5I3U - chains A and B of the 3 polymer chains in the assembly; structure by X-ray diffraction, 3.00 A resolution.

== Chain A ==
Protein: HIV-1 reverse transcriptase P66 subunit
From: Human immunodeficiency virus type 1 group M subtype B (isolate BH10)
Notes: EC 2.7.7.49
UniProt: P03366 (POL_HV1B1); residues 1-555 here correspond to UniProt positions 600-1154 (UniProt number = residue number + 599)
Amino-acid sequence (555 residues; numbered 1 to 555; the number before each row is that of its first residue):
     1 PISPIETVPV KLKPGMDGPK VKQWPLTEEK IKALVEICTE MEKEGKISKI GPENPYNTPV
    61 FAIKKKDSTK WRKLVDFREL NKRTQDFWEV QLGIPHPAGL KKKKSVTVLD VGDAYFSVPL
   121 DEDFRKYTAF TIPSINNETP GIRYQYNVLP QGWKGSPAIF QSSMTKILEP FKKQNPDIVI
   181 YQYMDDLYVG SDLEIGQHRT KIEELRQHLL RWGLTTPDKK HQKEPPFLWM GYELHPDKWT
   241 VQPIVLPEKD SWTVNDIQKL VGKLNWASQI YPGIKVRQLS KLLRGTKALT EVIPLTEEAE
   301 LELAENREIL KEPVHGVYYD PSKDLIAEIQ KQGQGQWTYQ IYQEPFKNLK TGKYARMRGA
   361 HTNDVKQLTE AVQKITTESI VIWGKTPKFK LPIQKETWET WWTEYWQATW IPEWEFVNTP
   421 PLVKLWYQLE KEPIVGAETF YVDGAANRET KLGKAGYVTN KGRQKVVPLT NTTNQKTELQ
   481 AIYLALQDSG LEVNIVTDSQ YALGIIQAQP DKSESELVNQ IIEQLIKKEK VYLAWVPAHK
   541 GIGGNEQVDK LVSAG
Disordered / not traced: 1-3, 554-555
Construct notes: engineered mutation Ser280 (Cys879 in P03366)
UniProt features mapped onto this chain:
  - region: Phe227 to His235 (RT 'primer grip')
  - motif: Trp398 to Trp414 (Tryptophan repeat motif)
  - binding site (Mg(2+)): Asp110, Asp185, Asp186, Asp443, Glu478, Asp498, Asp549
  - site: Trp401 (Essential for RT p66/p51 heterodimerization), Trp414 (Essential for RT p66/p51 heterodimerization), Phe440, Tyr441 (Cleavage)
Ion coordination: Mg2+: Asp443, Asp549
Reported in the primary citation:
  - catalytic residues: Asp110, Asp185, Asp186
  - binding site for the 39-nt DNA strand: Asp185

== Chain B ==
Protein: HIV-1 reverse transcriptase P51 subunit
From: Human immunodeficiency virus type 1 group M subtype B (isolate BH10)
Notes: EC 2.7.7.49
UniProt: P03366 (POL_HV1B1); residues 1-428 here correspond to UniProt positions 600-1027 (UniProt number = residue number + 599)
Amino-acid sequence (444 residues; row label = number of the first residue in the row; numbers below 1 keep their minus sign (Met-15 is residue -15)):
   -15 MAHHHHHHAL EVLFQGPISP IETVPVKLKP GMDGPKVKQW PLTEEKIKAL VEICTEMEKE
    45 GKISKIGPEN PYNTPVFAIK KKDSTKWRKL VDFRELNKRT QDFWEVQLGI PHPAGLKKKK
   105 SVTVLDVGDA YFSVPLDEDF RKYTAFTIPS INNETPGIRY QYNVLPQGWK GSPAIFQSSM
   165 TKILEPFKKQ NPDIVIYQYM DDLYVGSDLE IGQHRTKIEE LRQHLLRWGL TTPDKKHQKE
   225 PPFLWMGYEL HPDKWTVQPI VLPEKDSWTV NDIQKLVGKL NWASQIYPGI KVRQLSKLLR
   285 GTKALTEVIP LTEEAELELA ENREILKEPV HGVYYDPSKD LIAEIQKQGQ GQWTYQIYQE
   345 PFKNLKTGKY ARMRGAHTND VKQLTEAVQK ITTESIVIWG KTPKFKLPIQ KETWETWWTE
   405 YWQATWIPEW EFVNTPPLVK LWYQ
Disordered / not traced: -15 to 3, 217-225
Construct notes: initiating methionine (-15); expression tag (-14 to 0); engineered mutation Ser280 (Cys879 in P03366)
UniProt features mapped onto this chain:
  - region: Phe227 to His235 (RT 'primer grip')
  - motif: Trp398 to Trp414 (Tryptophan repeat motif)
  - binding site (Mg(2+)): Asp110, Asp185, Asp186
  - site (Essential for RT p66/p51 heterodimerization): Trp401, Trp414

== Chain A / chain B interface ==
Residue-residue contacts - 126 pairs, chain A then chain B:
  Val8(A) with Glu53(B)
  Pro9(A) with Glu53(B)
  Gln85(A) with Glu53(B), hydrogen bond (side chain-backbone)
  Asp86(A) with Lys20(B), salt bridge; Pro55(B)
  Phe87(A) with Pro52(B); Glu53(B)
  Trp88(A) with Lys20(B); Val21(B); Lys22(B); Pro52(B), hydrogen bond (backbone-backbone); Asn54(B); Pro55(B); Asn57(B); Thr131(B); Arg143(B)
  Val90(A) with Pro140(B); Gly141(B), hydrogen bond (backbone-backbone); Arg143(B)
  Gln91(A) with Pro140(B)
  Leu92(A) with Pro133(B), hydrophobic; Asn137(B)
  Gly93(A) with Asn137(B), hydrogen bond (backbone-side chain)
  Ile94(A) with Asn137(B)
  Pro95(A) with Asn136(B); Asn137(B)
  His96(A) with Asn136(B), hydrogen bond (backbone-side chain)
  Gly99(A) with Asn136(B)
  Leu100(A) with Asn136(B)
  Ala158(A) with Pro52(B)
  Gln161(A) with Pro140(B)
  Ser162(A) with Pro52(B)
  Thr165(A) with Pro140(B); Ile142(B)
  Lys166(A) with Ile50(B)
  Lys172(A) with Glu138(B), salt bridge; Thr139(B)
  Val179(A) with Glu138(B)
  Ile180(A) with Glu138(B)
  Tyr181(A) with Asn136(B), hydrogen bond; Glu138(B)
  Gln182(A) with Glu138(B), hydrogen bond (backbone-backbone); Pro140(B)
  Arg356(A) with Glu396(B), salt bridge
  Arg358(A) with Gln394(B); Glu396(B), salt bridge
  Gln373(A) with Glu396(B); Thr397(B), hydrogen bond; Thr400(B)
  Thr376(A) with Trp401(B)
  Ile380(A) with Leu26(B); Thr27(B)
  Val381(A) with Pro25(B), hydrophobic; Asn136(B), hydrogen bond (backbone-backbone); Asn137(B)
  Ile382(A) with Ile135(B); Asn136(B)
  Trp383(A) with Ile135(B)
  Gly384(A) with Thr27(B); Glu28(B), hydrogen bond (backbone-backbone)
  Trp402(A) with Lys331(B), hydrogen bond (backbone-side chain); His361(B); Thr362(B); Asp364(B)
  Tyr405(A) with Lys331(B), hydrogen bond (backbone-side chain); Asn418(B)
  Trp406(A) with Lys331(B); Asn418(B), hydrogen bond; Pro420(B), hydrophobic; Pro421(B)
  Gln407(A) with Lys331(B), hydrogen bond (backbone-side chain); Pro392(B); Ile393(B), hydrogen bond (side chain-backbone); Gln394(B), hydrogen bond; Val417(B); Asn418(B)
  Ala408(A) with Asp364(B); Pro392(B), hydrogen bond (backbone-backbone); Ile393(B)
  Thr409(A) with Asp364(B), hydrogen bond (backbone-side chain)
  Trp410(A) with Thr362(B), hydrogen bond (side chain-backbone); Asn363(B); Val365(B), hydrophobic; Trp401(B), hydrophobic; Tyr405(B)
  Pro412(A) with Trp401(B), hydrophobic
  Pro433(A) with Asn255(B); Leu289(B), hydrophobic
  Ile434(A) with Thr290(B)
  Val435(A) with Thr290(B)
  Thr439(A) with Ala288(B); Leu289(B), hydrogen bond (side chain-backbone)
  Tyr441(A) with Gln258(B), hydrogen bond; Thr286(B); Lys287(B), hydrogen bond (side chain-backbone); Leu289(B)
  Thr459(A) with Thr286(B)
  Asn460(A) with Thr286(B); Lys287(B); Ala288(B)
  Asn494(A) with Leu289(B)
  Val496(A) with Leu289(B), hydrophobic
  Gln500(A) with Leu422(B)
  Leu503(A) with Leu422(B), hydrophobic
  Gly504(A) with Pro420(B)
  Gln507(A) with Leu422(B)
  Tyr532(A) with Asn255(B), hydrogen bond; Lys259(B); Leu289(B), hydrophobic
  Ala534(A) with Lys259(B)
  Trp535(A) with Val423(B), hydrophobic
  Val536(A) with Gln258(B)
  Pro537(A) with Gly262(B); Asn265(B)
  Lys540(A) with Asn265(B); Ser280(B), hydrogen bond (backbone-side chain)
  Gly541(A) with Ser280(B)
  Ile542(A) with Val261(B), hydrophobic; Leu283(B)
  Gly543(A) with Leu283(B), hydrogen bond (backbone-backbone); Arg284(B); Gly285(B)
  Gly544(A) with Gly285(B); Thr286(B)
  Gln547(A) with Arg284(B), hydrogen bond (side chain-backbone); Thr286(B)
Interface residues without a listed pair, chain A (71 interface residues in all): Ile159, Thr377, Thr386, Thr403, Val458
Interface residues without a listed pair, chain B (66 interface residues in all): Gly51, Tyr56, Val254, Gly333, Trp337, Leu368, Thr419

== In short ==
71 residues of chain A and 66 residues of chain B are in contact; the contacts include 26 hydrogen bonds and 4
salt bridges. Among the polar pairs are Asp86(A)-Lys20(B), Lys172(A)-Glu138(B) and Arg356(A)-Glu396(B). From
the paper: catalytic residues Asp110(A), Asp185(A) and Asp186(A); a binding site for the 39-nt DNA strand at
Asp185(A).
Chain A is HIV-1 reverse transcriptase P66 subunit and chain B is HIV-1 reverse transcriptase P51 subunit,
both from Human immunodeficiency virus type 1 group M subtype B (isolate BH10); the structure, STRUCTURE OF
HIV-1 REVERSE TRANSCRIPTASE N-SITE COMPLEX; CATALYTIC INCORPORATION OF AZTMP to A DNA aptamer in ..., was
determined by X-ray diffraction (same publication as 5HP1, 5HRO and 5I42).
